PDB entry 6IFN | X-ray diffraction, 2.90 A resolution | chains G and N of the 9 polymer chains in the assembly

Chain G:
Name: Type III-A CRISPR-associated RAMP protein Csm3
Organism: Streptococcus thermophilus ND03
Reference sequence: A0A2U2M035 (A0A2U2M035_STRTR); residues 1-220 here = UniProt positions 1-220
Amino-acid sequence (220 residues; row label = number of the first residue in the row):
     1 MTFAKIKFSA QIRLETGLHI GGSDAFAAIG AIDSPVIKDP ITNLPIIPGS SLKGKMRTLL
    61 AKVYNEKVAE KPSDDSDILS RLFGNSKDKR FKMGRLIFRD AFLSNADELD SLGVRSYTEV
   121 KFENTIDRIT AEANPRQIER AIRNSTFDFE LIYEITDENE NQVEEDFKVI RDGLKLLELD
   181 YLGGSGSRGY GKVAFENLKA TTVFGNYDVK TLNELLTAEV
Reported in the primary citation:
  - catalytic residues: Asp-33
  - mutagenesis - D33N: abolished catalytic activity on target RNA

Chain N:
Molecule: 40-nt RNA strand
Organism: Streptococcus thermophilus ND03
Sequence (40 nucleotides; each row starts with the number of its first residue):
     1 ACGGAAACGC UUUCUAGCUC GCUAUAAUUA CCCAUUCCUA
Disordered / not traced: 33-40

How chain G and chain N interact:
Contacting residue pairs (49; chain G residue first):
  His-19(G) with C22(N), phosphate contact
  Ile-20(G) with G21(N), phosphate contact; C22(N), phosphate contact
  Gly-22(G) with G21(N), base contact
  Ser-50(G) with C20(N), phosphate contact; G21(N), hydrogen bond to the phosphate
  Ser-51(G) with C20(N), hydrogen bond to the phosphate; G21(N), hydrogen bond to the phosphate
  Lys-53(G) with C18(N), phosphate contact; U19(N), salt bridge to the phosphate
  Gly-54(G) with C20(N), phosphate contact
  Lys-55(G) with C20(N), sugar contact
  Arg-57(G) with C18(N), hydrogen bond to the phosphate; U19(N), salt bridge to the phosphate
  Thr-58(G) with C20(N), base contact
  Phe-83(G) with C18(N), sugar contact
  Gly-84(G) with C18(N), sugar contact
  Asn-85(G) with G17(N), sugar contact; C18(N), sugar contact
  Ser-86(G) with G17(N), hydrogen bond to the base; C18(N), hydrogen bond to the sugar
  Lys-92(G) with G17(N), hydrogen bond to the sugar
  Met-93(G) with C14(N), base contact; G17(N), sugar contact
  Phe-122(G) with A27(N), base contact
  Glu-123(G) with A27(N), phosphate contact
  Asn-124(G) with U25(N), hydrogen bond to the sugar; A26(N), sugar contact; A27(N), hydrogen bond to the phosphate; U28(N), hydrogen bond to the sugar
  Thr-125(G) with U25(N), hydrogen bond to the phosphate; A26(N), hydrogen bond to the phosphate
  Ile-126(G) with A26(N), hydrogen bond to the phosphate; U28(N), sugar contact
  Arg-128(G) with A26(N), salt bridge to the phosphate
  Ala-131(G) with U29(N), sugar contact
  Ala-133(G) with U28(N), base contact
  Pro-135(G) with A27(N), base contact
  Arg-136(G) with U25(N), hydrogen bond to the sugar
  Tyr-181(G) with U23(N), hydrogen bond to the phosphate
  Gly-183(G) with C20(N), base contact; C22(N), phosphate contact
  Gly-184(G) with C22(N), phosphate contact; U23(N), phosphate contact
  Gly-186(G) with U23(N), phosphate contact
  Ser-187(G) with A24(N), hydrogen bond to the phosphate; U25(N), phosphate contact
  Arg-188(G) with A24(N), salt bridge to the phosphate; U25(N), salt bridge to the phosphate
Other interface residues (no listed pair), chain G (36 interface residues in all): Gly-21, Pro-48, Pro-72, Ser-185
Other interface residues (no listed pair), chain N (15 interface residues in all): A16

In short:
Chain G and chain N form an interface of 36 and 15 residues respectively, with 16 hydrogen bonds and 5 salt
bridges. Polar pairs include Ser-86(G)/G17(N), Ser-86(G)/C18(N) and Lys-92(G)/G17(N). From the paper: the
catalytic residue Asp-33(G); D33N of chain G abolishes catalytic activity on target RNA.
Here chain G is Type III-A CRISPR-associated RAMP protein Csm3 and chain N is a 40-nt RNA strand, both from
Streptococcus thermophilus ND03. Entry 6IFN (Crystal structure of Type III-A CRISPR Csm complex) was
determined by X-ray diffraction, deposited together with 6IFK, 6IFL, 6IFR, 6IFU, 6IFY, 6IFZ and 6IG0.
